Entry 1A2X (X-ray diffraction, 2.30 A resolution); this record covers chains A and B.

== Chain A ==
Molecule: Troponin C
Organism: Oryctolagus cuniculus
Reference sequence: P02586 (TNNC2_RABIT); residues 1-159 here = UniProt positions 1-159
Chain sequence (159 residues; row label = number of the first residue in the row):
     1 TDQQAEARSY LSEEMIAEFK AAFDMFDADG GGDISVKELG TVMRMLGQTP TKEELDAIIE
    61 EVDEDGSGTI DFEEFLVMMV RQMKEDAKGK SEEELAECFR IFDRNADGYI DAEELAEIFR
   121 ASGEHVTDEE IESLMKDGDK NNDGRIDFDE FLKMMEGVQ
Unresolved in the structure: 1
Bound ions: Ca2+ site 1: Asp103, Asn105, Asp107, Tyr109, Glu114; Ca2+ site 2: Asp139, Asn141, Asp143, Arg145, Glu150
UniProt features mapped onto this chain:
  - binding site (Ca(2+)): Asn142

== Chain B ==
Molecule: Troponin I
Organism: Oryctolagus cuniculus
Reference sequence: P02643 (TNNI2_RABIT); numbering as in UniProt (aligned over 1-47)
Chain sequence (47 residues; numbered 1 to 47; the number before each row is that of its first residue):
     1 GDEEKRNRAI TARRQHLKSV MLQIAATELE KEEGRREAEK QNYLAEH
Unresolved in the structure: 1-2, 34-47

== Chain A / chain B interface ==
Contacting residue pairs - 46 pairs, chain A then chain B:
  Ser12(A) - Arg14(B)
  Glu14(A) - Asn7(B)
  Glu14(A) - Ile10(B)
  Glu14(A) - Arg14(B)  salt bridge
  Met15(A) - Thr11(B)
  Ala17(A) - Asn7(B)
  Glu18(A) - Arg8(B)  salt bridge
  Ala21(A) - Glu4(B)
  Lys90(A) - Leu22(B)
  Leu95(A) - Leu22(B)  hydrophobic
  Glu97(A) - Leu29(B)
  Cys98(A) - Ala25(B)  hydrophobic
  Arg100(A) - Leu29(B)
  Arg100(A) - Glu32(B)  salt bridge
  Ile101(A) - Glu28(B)
  Ile101(A) - Leu29(B)  hydrophobic
  Phe102(A) - Met21(B)  hydrophobic
  Phe102(A) - Ala25(B)  hydrophobic
  Arg104(A) - Glu28(B)  salt bridge
  Ile118(A) - Ile24(B)
  Phe119(A) - Leu17(B)
  Phe119(A) - Met21(B)  hydrophobic
  Ala121(A) - Ile24(B)  hydrophobic
  Ser122(A) - Val20(B)
  Ser122(A) - Ile24(B)
  Glu124(A) - Arg13(B)  salt bridge
  Glu124(A) - His16(B)  salt bridge
  Glu124(A) - Leu17(B)
  Glu124(A) - Val20(B)
  His125(A) - Arg13(B)  hydrogen bond (backbone-side chain)
  Val126(A) - Leu17(B)  hydrophobic
  Glu130(A) - Arg13(B)  salt bridge
  Glu130(A) - Leu17(B)
  Ser133(A) - Arg14(B)
  Leu134(A) - Leu17(B)  hydrophobic
  Asp137(A) - Arg14(B)  salt bridge
  Asp137(A) - Lys18(B)  salt bridge
  Phe151(A) - Met21(B)  hydrophobic
  Met154(A) - Lys18(B)  hydrogen bond (backbone-side chain)
  Met155(A) - Lys18(B)
  Met155(A) - Met21(B)  hydrophobic
  Val158(A) - Lys18(B)
  Val158(A) - Ser19(B)
  Val158(A) - Leu22(B)
  Gln159(A) - Ser19(B)  hydrogen bond (backbone-side chain)
  Gln159(A) - Leu22(B)
Also at the interface, not in a pair above, chain B (20 interface residues in all): Gln15

== In short ==
The interface between chain A and chain B involves 30 residues on one side and 20 on the other, with 3
hydrogen bonds and 9 salt bridges. Polar pairs include Glu14(A)-Arg14(B), Glu18(A)-Arg8(B) and
Arg100(A)-Glu32(B). From UniProt: Ca2+-binding residue Asn142(A) on chain A.
Here chain A is Troponin C and chain B is Troponin I, both from Oryctolagus cuniculus. Entry 1A2X (Complex of
troponin C with a 47 residue (1-47) fragment of troponin I) was determined by X-ray diffraction.
